Entry 4LYZ (X-ray diffraction, 2.00 A resolution); this record covers chain A.

Chain A:
Molecule: Hen egg white lysozyme
Organism: Gallus gallus
Notes: EC 3.2.1.17
UniProtKB: P00698 (LYSC_CHICK); residues 1-129 here correspond to UniProt positions 19-147 (UniProt number = residue number + 18)
Amino-acid sequence (129 residues; numbered 1 to 129; the number before each row is that of its first residue):
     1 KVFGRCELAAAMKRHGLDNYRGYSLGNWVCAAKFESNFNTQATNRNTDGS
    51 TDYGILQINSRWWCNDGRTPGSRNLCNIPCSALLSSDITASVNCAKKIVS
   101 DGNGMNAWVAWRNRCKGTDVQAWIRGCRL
Disulfides: Cys-6/Cys-127, Cys-30/Cys-115, Cys-64/Cys-80, Cys-76/Cys-94
UniProt features mapped onto this chain:
  - active site: Glu-35, Asp-52
  - binding site (substrate): Asp-101

Summary:
From UniProt: active-site residues Glu-35 and Asp-52 and substrate-binding residue Asp-101.
Chain A is Hen egg white lysozyme (Gallus gallus); the structure, Real-space refinement of the structure of
hen egg-white lysozyme, was determined by X-ray diffraction, deposited together with 1LYZ, 2LYZ, 3LYZ, 5LYZ
and 6LYZ.
